Entry 9DQF (X-ray diffraction, 1.90 A resolution); this record covers chain A.

Chain A:
Protein: Bifunctional protein GlmU
Organism: Staphylococcus aureus subsp. aureus NCTC 8325
Notes: EC 2.7.7.23, 2.3.1.157
Reference sequence: Q2G0S3 (GLMU_STAA8); numbering as in UniProt (aligned over 1-450)
Sequence (460 residues; numbered -9 to 450; the number before each row is that of its first residue; numbers below 1 keep their minus sign (Met-9 is residue -9)):
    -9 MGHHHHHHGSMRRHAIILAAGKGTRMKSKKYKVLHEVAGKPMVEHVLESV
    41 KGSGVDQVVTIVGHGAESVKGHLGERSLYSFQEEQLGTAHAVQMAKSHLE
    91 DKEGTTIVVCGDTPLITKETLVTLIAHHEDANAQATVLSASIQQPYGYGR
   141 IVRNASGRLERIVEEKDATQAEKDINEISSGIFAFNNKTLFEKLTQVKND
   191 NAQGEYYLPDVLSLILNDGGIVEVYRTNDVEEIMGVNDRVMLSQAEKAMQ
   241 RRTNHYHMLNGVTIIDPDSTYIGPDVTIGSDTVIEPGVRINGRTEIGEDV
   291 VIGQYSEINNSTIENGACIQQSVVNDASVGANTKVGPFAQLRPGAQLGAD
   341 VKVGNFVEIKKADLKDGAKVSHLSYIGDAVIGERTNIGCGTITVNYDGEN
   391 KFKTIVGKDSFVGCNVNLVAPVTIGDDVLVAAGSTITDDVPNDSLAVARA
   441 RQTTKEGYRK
Not modelled in the structure: -9 to 1
Differences from the reference sequence: initiating methionine (-9); expression tag (-8 to 0)
UniProt features mapped onto this chain:
  - region: Val230 to Asn250 (Linker)
  - active site: His362 (Proton acceptor)
  - binding site (UDP-N-acetyl-alpha-D-glucosamine): Leu8 to Gly11, Lys22, Gln72, Gly77, Thr78, Gly139, Glu154, Asn227, Arg332, Lys350, Tyr365, Asn376
  - binding site (Mg(2+)): Asp102, Asn227
  - binding site (acetyl-CoA): Asn385, Tyr386, Ala422, Arg439
Ligand contacts: acetyl coenzyme A (ACO): His362, Tyr365, Asn376, Gly378, Cys379, Ile382, Thr383, Val384, Asn385, Tyr386, Phe401, Gly403, Cys404, Val409, Leu419, Ala421, Ala422, Thr427, Leu435, Val437, Arg439, Ala440, Arg441, Lys445, Tyr448
Reported in the primary citation:
  - mutagenesis - C379A: unchanged catalytic activity on non-reducing and reducing conditions
  - binding site for acetyl coenzyme A: Cys379, Cys404, Lys445, Tyr448
  - catalytic residues: Glu348, His362
  - contacts within the chain: Cys379-Cys404 (from molecular simulation)

In short:
Bound to chain A: acetyl coenzyme A. Curated annotation (UniProt) lists active-site residue His362, 15
UDP-N-acetyl-alpha-D-glucosamine-binding residues, Mg2+-binding residues Asp102 and Asn227 and 4
acetyl-CoA-binding residues. The paper reports catalytic residues Glu348 and His362; C379A leaves catalytic
activity on non-reducing and reducing conditions unchanged.
Chain A is Bifunctional protein GlmU (Staphylococcus aureus subsp. aureus NCTC 8325); the structure, Crystal
structure of bifunctional GlmU from Staphylococcus aureus NCTC 8325 complexed with acetyl CoA and citrate, was
determined by X-ray diffraction, deposited together with 9DR4.
